5OXJ - chains A and B of the 3 polymer chains in the assembly; structure by X-ray diffraction, 2.00 A resolution.

# Chain A
Molecule: DNA polymerase I, thermostable
Source organism: Thermus aquaticus
Notes: EC 2.7.7.7
UniProtKB: P19821 (DPO1_THEAQ); residue numbers follow UniProt; this construct covers 293-832
Amino-acid sequence (540 residues; each row starts with the number of its first residue):
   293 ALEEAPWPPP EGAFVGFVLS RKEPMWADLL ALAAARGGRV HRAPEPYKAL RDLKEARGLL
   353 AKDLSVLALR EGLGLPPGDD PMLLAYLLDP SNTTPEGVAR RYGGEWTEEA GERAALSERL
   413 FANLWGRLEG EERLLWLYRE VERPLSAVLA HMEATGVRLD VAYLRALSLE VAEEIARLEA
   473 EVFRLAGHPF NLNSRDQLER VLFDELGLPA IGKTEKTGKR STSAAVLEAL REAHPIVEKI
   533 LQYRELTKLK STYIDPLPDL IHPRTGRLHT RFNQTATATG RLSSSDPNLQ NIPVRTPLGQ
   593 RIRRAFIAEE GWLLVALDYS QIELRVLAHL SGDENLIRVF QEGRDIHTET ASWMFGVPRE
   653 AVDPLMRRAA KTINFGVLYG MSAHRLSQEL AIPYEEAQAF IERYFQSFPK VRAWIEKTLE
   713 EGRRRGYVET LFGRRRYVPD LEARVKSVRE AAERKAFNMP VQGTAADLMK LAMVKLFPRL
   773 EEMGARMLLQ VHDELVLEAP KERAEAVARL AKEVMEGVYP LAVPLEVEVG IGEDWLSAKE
Not modelled in the structure: 647-654
Differences from the reference sequence: engineered mutation Lys747 (Met in P19821)
Metal / ion sites: Mg2+: Glu462, Glu825; Mn2+ site 1: Asp610, Tyr611, Asp785 (together with NZI); Mn2+ site 2: Asp610 (together with NZI)
Small-molecule neighbours: NZI ([(2R,3S,5R)-3-oxidanyl-5-(2-oxidanylidene-3H-benzimidazol-1-yl)oxolan-2-yl]methyl [oxidanyl(phosphonooxy)phosphoryl] hydrogen phosphate): Arg573, Arg587, Asp610, Tyr611, Ser612, Gln613, Ile614, Glu615, His639, Arg659, Lys663, Thr664, Phe667, Asp785
What the authors report for this chain:
  - binding site for NZI: Asn750, Gln754
  - Mn2+ coordination: Asp610, Tyr611, Asp785
  - conformationally variable residues (side-chain flip): Arg587, Arg660
  - binding site for DNA primer (chain B): Arg587
  - mutagenesis - M747K: increased catalytic activity on various DNA lesions (citing earlier work)

# Chain B
Molecule: DNA primer
Sequence (12 nucleotides; numbered 101 to 112; the number before each row is that of its first residue):
   101 GACCACGGCG CX
Modified / non-standard residues: DDG (2',3'-dideoxy-guanosine-5'-monophosphate) at position 112

# Chain A / chain B interface
Residue-residue contacts - 34 pairs, chain A then chain B:
  Arg487(A) - DG107(B)  hydrogen bond to the phosphate
  Arg487(A) - DG108(B)  salt bridge to the phosphate
  Thr506(A) - DG107(B)  hydrogen bond to the phosphate
  Thr506(A) - DG108(B)  phosphate contact
  Glu507(A) - DG107(B)  phosphate contact
  Lys508(A) - DC106(B)  phosphate contact
  Lys508(A) - DG107(B)  hydrogen bond to the phosphate
  Thr509(A) - DC106(B)  phosphate contact
  Thr509(A) - DG107(B)  hydrogen bond to the phosphate
  Ser513(A) - DG108(B)  hydrogen bond to the phosphate
  Thr514(A) - DG108(B)  hydrogen bond to the phosphate
  Ser515(A) - DG108(B)  phosphate contact
  Ser515(A) - DC109(B)  phosphate contact
  Ala516(A) - DC109(B)  hydrogen bond to the phosphate
  Arg536(A) - DG108(B)  hydrogen bond to the phosphate
  Arg536(A) - DC109(B)  salt bridge to the phosphate
  Lys540(A) - DG108(B)  base contact
  Lys540(A) - DC109(B)  hydrogen bond to the base
  Lys540(A) - DG110(B)  sugar contact
  Tyr545(A) - DG110(B)  sugar contact
  Arg573(A) - DDG_112(B)  base contact
  Gln582(A) - DC111(B)  sugar contact
  Asn583(A) - DG110(B)  hydrogen bond to the base
  Asn583(A) - DC111(B)  sugar contact
  Ile584(A) - DC111(B)  sugar contact
  Pro585(A) - DG110(B)  phosphate contact
  Pro585(A) - DC111(B)  phosphate contact
  Val586(A) - DC111(B)  hydrogen bond to the phosphate
  Val586(A) - DDG_112(B)  phosphate contact
  Arg587(A) - DC111(B)  salt bridge to the phosphate
  Arg587(A) - DDG_112(B)  salt bridge to the phosphate
  Gln754(A) - DDG_112(B)  base contact
  Val783(A) - DDG_112(B)  sugar contact
  His784(A) - DDG_112(B)  sugar contact
Interface residues without a listed pair, chain A (28 interface residues in all): Gly510, Glu537, Leu541, Asn580, Arg595, Asp785

# In short
28 residues of chain A and 7 residues of chain B are in contact; the contacts include 11 hydrogen bonds and 4
salt bridges. Polar pairs include Lys540(A)-DC109(B), Asn583(A)-DG110(B) and Arg487(A)-DG107(B). From the
paper: a binding site for NZI at Asn750(A) and Gln754(A); M747K of chain A increases catalytic activity on
various DNA lesions.
Here chain A is DNA polymerase I, thermostable (Thermus aquaticus) and chain B is DNA primer. Entry 5OXJ
(Crystal structure of KlenTaq mutant M747K in a closed ternary complex with a O6-MeG:BenziTP base pair) was
determined by X-ray diffraction together with 5O7T from the same study.
